Entry 6OOQ (X-ray diffraction, 3.00 A resolution); this record covers chain A.

Chain A:
Molecule: Multidrug transporter MdfA
Source organism: Escherichia coli
UniProtKB: A0A1E5MBX7 (A0A1E5MBX7_ECOLX); residue numbers follow UniProt; this construct covers 9-400
Amino-acid sequence (392 residues; each row starts with the number of its first residue):
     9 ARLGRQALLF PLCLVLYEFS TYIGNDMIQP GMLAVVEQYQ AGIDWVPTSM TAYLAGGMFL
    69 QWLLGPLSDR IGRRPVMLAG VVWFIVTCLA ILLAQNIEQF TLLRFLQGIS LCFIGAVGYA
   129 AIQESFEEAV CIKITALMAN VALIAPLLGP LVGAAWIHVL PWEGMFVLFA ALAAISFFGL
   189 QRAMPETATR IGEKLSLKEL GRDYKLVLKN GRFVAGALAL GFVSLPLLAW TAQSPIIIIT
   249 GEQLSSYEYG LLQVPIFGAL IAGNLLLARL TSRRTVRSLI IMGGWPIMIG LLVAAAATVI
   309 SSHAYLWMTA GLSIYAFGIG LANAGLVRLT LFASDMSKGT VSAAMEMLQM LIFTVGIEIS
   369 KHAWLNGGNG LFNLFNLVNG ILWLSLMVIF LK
Sequence notes: conflict Thr239 (Ile in A0A1E5MBX7), Glu354 (Gly in A0A1E5MBX7)
Ligand contacts: deoxycholic acid (DXC; (3alpha,5beta,12alpha)-3,12-dihydroxycholan-24-oic acid): Tyr30, Tyr127, Met146, Ala150, Ser232, Leu235, Leu236, Ile327, Asn331, Glu354, Gln357
Reported in the primary citation:
  - binding site for deoxycholic acid: Tyr30, Ala150, Ser232, Leu235, Leu236, Asn331
  - mutagenesis - N33A, D34A, M58A, L236A, Q357A: abolished growth in response to deoxycholic acid
  - mutagenesis - A150G, S232A, N331A: decreased binding to deoxycholic acid

In short:
Bound to chain A: deoxycholic acid. The paper reports a binding site for deoxycholic acid at Tyr30, Ala150 and
Ser232 among others; N33A, D34A and M58A, among others, abolish growth in response to deoxycholic acid; 8
substitutions were tested in all.
Chain A is Multidrug transporter MdfA (Escherichia coli); the structure, protein C, was determined by X-ray
diffraction together with 6OOM and 6OOP from the same study.
